7W5N - chains A and B of the 4 polymer chains in the assembly; structure by X-ray diffraction, 2.99 A resolution.

== Chain A (and B) ==
Molecule: L-sorbosone dehydrogenase, NAD(P) dependent
From: Gluconobacter oxydans
Notes: chain B of this document is another copy of the same molecule, construct and numbering; everything in this record applies to it too
Chain sequence (504 residues; row label = number of the first residue in the row):
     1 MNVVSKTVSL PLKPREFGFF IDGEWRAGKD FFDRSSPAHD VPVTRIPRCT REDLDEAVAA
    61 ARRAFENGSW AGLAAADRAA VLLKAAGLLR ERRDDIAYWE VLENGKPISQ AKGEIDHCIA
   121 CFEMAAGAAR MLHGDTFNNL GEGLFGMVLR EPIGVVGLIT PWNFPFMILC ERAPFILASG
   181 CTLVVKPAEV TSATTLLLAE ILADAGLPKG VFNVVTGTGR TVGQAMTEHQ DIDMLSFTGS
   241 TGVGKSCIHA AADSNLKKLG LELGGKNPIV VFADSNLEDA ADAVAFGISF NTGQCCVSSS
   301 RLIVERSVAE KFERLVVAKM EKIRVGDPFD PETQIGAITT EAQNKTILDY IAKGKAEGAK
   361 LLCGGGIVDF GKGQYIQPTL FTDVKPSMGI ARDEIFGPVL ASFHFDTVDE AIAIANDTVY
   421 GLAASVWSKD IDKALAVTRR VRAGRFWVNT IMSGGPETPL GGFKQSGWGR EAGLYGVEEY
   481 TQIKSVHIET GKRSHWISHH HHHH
Disordered / not traced: 1-6, 499-504 (chain B: 1-7, 499-504)
Ligand contacts: NADPH (NDP; NADPH dihydro-nicotinamide-adenine-dinucleotide phosphate): Ile159, Thr160, Pro161, Trp162, Lys186, Pro187, Ala188, Glu189, Thr218, Gly219, Arg220, Gly223, Gln224, Thr227, Phe237, Thr238, Gly239, Ser240, Thr241, Val243, Gly264, Cys296, Gln343, Thr346, Glu394, Ile395, Phe396, Tyr420
From the paper describing this entry:
  - binding site for NADPH: Gly239
  - catalytic residues: Arg172, Glu262, Cys296, Glu471 (proposed by the authors, not directly observed)
  - mutagenesis - N163A, R172A, E262A, G293A, C296A, E471A: decreased catalytic activity
  - catalytic residues: Asn163, Gly293 (by similarity / conservation)

== How chain A and chain B interact ==
Contacting residue pairs (161; chain A residue first):
  Glu66(A) with Arg442(B), salt bridge
  Asp135(A) with Tyr475(B), hydrogen bond
  Phe137(A) with Glu457(B); Thr458(B)
  Leu140(A) with Glu457(B)
  Leu144(A) with Ser453(B)
  Val148(A) with Pro459(B); Tyr475(B)
  Arg150(A) with Tyr475(B)
  Glu151(A) with Arg439(B); Phe463(B)
  Thr241(A) with Leu256(B)
  Lys245(A) with Ala252(B); Leu256(B)
  Ile248(A) with Ile248(B), hydrophobic; Ala252(B), hydrophobic
  His249(A) with His249(B), hydrogen bond; Ala252(B); Asp253(B), salt bridge
  Ala252(A) with Lys245(B); Ile248(B), hydrophobic; His249(B)
  Asp253(A) with His249(B), salt bridge
  Ser254(A) with Lys245(B)
  Asn255(A) with Gln465(B)
  Leu256(A) with Lys245(B); Ile248(B), hydrophobic; Leu263(B), hydrophobic; Lys464(B); Gln465(B); Gly467(B); Trp468(B), hydrogen bond (backbone-side chain)
  Lys257(A) with Trp468(B)
  Lys258(A) with Trp468(B)
  Leu259(A) with Trp468(B), hydrophobic
  Leu263(A) with Leu256(B), hydrophobic
  Glu278(A) with His495(B)
  Asp279(A) with Lys492(B), salt bridge; Arg493(B), hydrogen bond (side chain-backbone); His495(B), salt bridge
  Asp282(A) with Arg493(B), salt bridge; His495(B), salt bridge; Trp496(B), hydrogen bond (side chain-backbone); Ile497(B), hydrogen bond (side chain-backbone)
  Ala283(A) with Arg493(B)
  Ala285(A) with Ile497(B), hydrophobic
  Phe286(A) with Trp496(B), hydrophobic
  Lys319(A) with His495(B), hydrogen bond; Ile497(B), hydrogen bond (side chain-backbone)
  Lys322(A) with Ile497(B)
  Ile323(A) with Trp496(B), hydrophobic; Ile497(B), hydrophobic
  Gln334(A) with Trp496(B), hydrogen bond (side chain-backbone)
  Ile335(A) with Trp496(B), hydrophobic
  Thr438(A) with Lys484(B), hydrogen bond (backbone-side chain); Val486(B)
  Arg439(A) with Glu151(B); Lys484(B), hydrogen bond (backbone-side chain)
  Val441(A) with Lys484(B), hydrogen bond (backbone-side chain)
  Arg442(A) with Glu66(B), salt bridge
  Ala443(A) with Lys484(B)
  Gly444(A) with Ile483(B); Lys484(B); Ser485(B), hydrogen bond (backbone-backbone)
  Arg445(A) with Ser485(B)
  Phe446(A) with Lys484(B); Ser485(B), hydrogen bond (backbone-backbone); Val486(B); His487(B), hydrogen bond (backbone-backbone)
  Trp447(A) with His487(B)
  Val448(A) with Val486(B), hydrophobic; His487(B), hydrogen bond (backbone-backbone); Ile488(B); Glu489(B), hydrogen bond (backbone-backbone)
  Asn449(A) with Glu489(B)
  Thr450(A) with His487(B); Glu489(B), hydrogen bond
  Ile451(A) with Arg493(B)
  Gly454(A) with Leu144(B); His487(B)
  Glu457(A) with Phe137(B); Leu140(B)
  Thr458(A) with Phe137(B); His487(B), hydrogen bond
  Pro459(A) with Val148(B); Ile483(B), hydrophobic; Ser485(B), hydrogen bond (backbone-side chain)
  Gly462(A) with Gln482(B)
  Phe463(A) with Glu151(B); Gln482(B); Ile483(B)
  Lys464(A) with Leu256(B)
  Gln465(A) with Asn255(B); Leu256(B)
  Gly467(A) with Leu256(B)
  Trp468(A) with Leu256(B), hydrogen bond (side chain-backbone); Lys257(B); Lys258(B); Trp468(B), hydrophobic
  Gly469(A) with Lys258(B)
  Arg470(A) with Gln482(B), hydrogen bond; Ile483(B), hydrogen bond (side chain-backbone)
  Tyr475(A) with Asp135(B), hydrogen bond; Val148(B); Arg150(B); Ile483(B), hydrophobic
  Gln482(A) with Gly462(B); Phe463(B); Arg470(B), hydrogen bond
  Ile483(A) with Gly444(B); Pro459(B), hydrophobic; Phe463(B); Arg470(B), hydrogen bond (backbone-side chain); Tyr475(B), hydrophobic
  Lys484(A) with Thr438(B), hydrogen bond (side chain-backbone); Arg439(B); Val441(B), hydrogen bond (side chain-backbone); Ala443(B); Gly444(B); Phe446(B)
  Ser485(A) with Gly444(B), hydrogen bond (backbone-backbone); Arg445(B); Phe446(B), hydrogen bond (backbone-backbone); Pro459(B), hydrogen bond (side chain-backbone)
  Val486(A) with Thr438(B); Phe446(B); Val448(B), hydrophobic
  His487(A) with Phe446(B), hydrogen bond (backbone-backbone); Trp447(B); Val448(B), hydrogen bond (backbone-backbone); Thr450(B), hydrogen bond (backbone-side chain); Gly454(B); Thr458(B), hydrogen bond
  Ile488(A) with Val448(B); Thr450(B)
  Glu489(A) with Val448(B), hydrogen bond (backbone-backbone); Asn449(B); Thr450(B), hydrogen bond (backbone-side chain); Ser453(B)
  Lys492(A) with Asn276(B); Asp279(B), salt bridge
  Arg493(A) with Asp279(B); Asp282(B), salt bridge; Ala283(B); Ile451(B)
  His495(A) with Glu278(B); Asp279(B), salt bridge; Asp282(B); Lys319(B), hydrogen bond
  Trp496(A) with Asp282(B), hydrogen bond (backbone-side chain); Phe286(B), hydrophobic; Gln334(B); Ile335(B), hydrophobic
  Ile497(A) with Asp282(B), hydrogen bond (backbone-side chain); Ala285(B), hydrophobic; Lys319(B), hydrogen bond (backbone-side chain); Lys322(B); Ile323(B), hydrophobic; Gln334(B)
  Ser498(A) with Lys322(B); Arg324(B)
Interface residues without a listed pair, chain A (81 interface residues in all): Leu149, Ser289, Phe290, Arg324, Trp427, Lys429, Arg440, Ser453, Leu460
Interface residues without a listed pair, chain B (79 interface residues in all): Gly134, Ser254, Ser289, Phe290, Trp427, Arg440, Leu460, Gly491, Ser498

== Summary ==
Chain A and chain B form an interface of 81 and 79 residues respectively, with 41 hydrogen bonds and 11 salt
bridges. Polar pairs include Glu66(A)-Arg442(B), His249(A)-Asp253(B) and Asp279(A)-Lys492(B). From the paper:
catalytic residues Arg172(A), Glu262(A) and Cys296(A) among others; N163A, R172A and E262A of chain A, among
others, reduce catalytic activity; 6 substitutions were tested in all.
Chain A and chain B are both L-sorbosone dehydrogenase, NAD(P) dependent (Gluconobacter oxydans); the
structure, The crystal structure of the reduced form of Gluconobacter oxydans WSH-004 SNDH, was determined by
X-ray diffraction together with 7W5K and 7W5L from the same study.
